Entry 8T1I (electron microscopy, 4.68 A resolution (low resolution: residue-level contacts below are approximate; hydrogen-bond / salt-bridge calls are withheld)); this record covers chains D and Z of the 27 polymer chains in the assembly.

[Chain D]
Name: Mediator of RNA polymerase II transcription subunit 7
Organism: Mus musculus
Reference sequence: Q9CZB6 (MED7_MOUSE); residue numbers follow UniProt; this construct covers 1-233
Chain sequence (233 residues; numbered 1 to 233; the number before each row is that of its first residue):
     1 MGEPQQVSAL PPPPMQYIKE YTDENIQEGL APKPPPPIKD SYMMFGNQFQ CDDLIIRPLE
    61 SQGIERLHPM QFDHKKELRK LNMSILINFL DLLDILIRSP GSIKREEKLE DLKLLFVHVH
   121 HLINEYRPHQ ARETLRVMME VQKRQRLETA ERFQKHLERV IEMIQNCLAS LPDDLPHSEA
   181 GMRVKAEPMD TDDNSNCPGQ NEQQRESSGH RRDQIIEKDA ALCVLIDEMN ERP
Unresolved in the structure: 1-14, 176-233

[Chain Z]
Name: Mediator of RNA polymerase II transcription subunit 31
Organism: Mus musculus
Reference sequence: Q9CXU1 (MED31_MOUSE); residue numbers follow UniProt; this construct covers 1-131
Chain sequence (131 residues; numbered 1 to 131; the number before each row is that of its first residue):
     1 MAAAVAMETD DAGNRLRFQL ELEFVQCLAN PNYLNFLAQR GYFKDKAFVN YLKYLLYWKE
    61 PEYAKYLKYP QCLHMLELLQ YEHFRKELVN AQCAKFIDEQ QILHWQHYSR KRVRLQQALA
   121 EQQQQNNTAG K
Unresolved in the structure: 1-9, 119-131
Swiss-Prot annotation at these positions:
  - modified residue: A2 (N-acetylalanine)
Reported in the primary citation:
  - conformationally variable residues (order/disorder transition): H107 to Q122

[Chain D / chain Z interface]
Residue-residue contacts (19):
  M15(D) with A29(Z); L34(Z); L37(Z); Y42(Z); Y69(Z)
  Q16(D) with Y42(Z); F43(Z)
  Y17(D) with Y42(Z)
  Y21(D) with L20(Z)
  T22(D) with Y51(Z)
  N25(D) with Y51(Z); Y54(Z); L55(Z)
  I26(D) with Y51(Z)
  P36(D) with E21(Z); Y57(Z)
  F45(D) with F18(Z); Q19(Z)
  G46(D) with Q19(Z)
Other interface residues (no listed pair), chain D (13 interface residues in all): E20, E24, M44
Other interface residues (no listed pair), chain Z (17 interface residues in all): R17, A47, W58

[Overview]
Chain D and chain Z form an interface of 13 and 17 residues respectively. From the paper: conformational
variability at H107(Z).
Here chain D is Mediator of RNA polymerase II transcription subunit 7 and chain Z is Mediator of RNA
polymerase II transcription subunit 31, both from Mus musculus. Entry 8T1I (Atomic model of the mammalian
Mediator complex with MED26 subunit) was determined by electron microscopy, deposited together with 8T1L and
8T9D.
